Entry 4A3M (X-ray diffraction, 3.90 A resolution); this record covers chains B and P of the 15 polymer chains in the assembly.

# Chain B
Name: DNA-directed RNA polymerase II subunit RPB2
Organism: Saccharomyces cerevisiae
Notes: EC 2.7.7.6
UniProtKB: P08518 (RPB2_YEAST); residues 1-1224 here = UniProt positions 1-1224
Chain sequence (1224 residues; each row starts with the number of its first residue):
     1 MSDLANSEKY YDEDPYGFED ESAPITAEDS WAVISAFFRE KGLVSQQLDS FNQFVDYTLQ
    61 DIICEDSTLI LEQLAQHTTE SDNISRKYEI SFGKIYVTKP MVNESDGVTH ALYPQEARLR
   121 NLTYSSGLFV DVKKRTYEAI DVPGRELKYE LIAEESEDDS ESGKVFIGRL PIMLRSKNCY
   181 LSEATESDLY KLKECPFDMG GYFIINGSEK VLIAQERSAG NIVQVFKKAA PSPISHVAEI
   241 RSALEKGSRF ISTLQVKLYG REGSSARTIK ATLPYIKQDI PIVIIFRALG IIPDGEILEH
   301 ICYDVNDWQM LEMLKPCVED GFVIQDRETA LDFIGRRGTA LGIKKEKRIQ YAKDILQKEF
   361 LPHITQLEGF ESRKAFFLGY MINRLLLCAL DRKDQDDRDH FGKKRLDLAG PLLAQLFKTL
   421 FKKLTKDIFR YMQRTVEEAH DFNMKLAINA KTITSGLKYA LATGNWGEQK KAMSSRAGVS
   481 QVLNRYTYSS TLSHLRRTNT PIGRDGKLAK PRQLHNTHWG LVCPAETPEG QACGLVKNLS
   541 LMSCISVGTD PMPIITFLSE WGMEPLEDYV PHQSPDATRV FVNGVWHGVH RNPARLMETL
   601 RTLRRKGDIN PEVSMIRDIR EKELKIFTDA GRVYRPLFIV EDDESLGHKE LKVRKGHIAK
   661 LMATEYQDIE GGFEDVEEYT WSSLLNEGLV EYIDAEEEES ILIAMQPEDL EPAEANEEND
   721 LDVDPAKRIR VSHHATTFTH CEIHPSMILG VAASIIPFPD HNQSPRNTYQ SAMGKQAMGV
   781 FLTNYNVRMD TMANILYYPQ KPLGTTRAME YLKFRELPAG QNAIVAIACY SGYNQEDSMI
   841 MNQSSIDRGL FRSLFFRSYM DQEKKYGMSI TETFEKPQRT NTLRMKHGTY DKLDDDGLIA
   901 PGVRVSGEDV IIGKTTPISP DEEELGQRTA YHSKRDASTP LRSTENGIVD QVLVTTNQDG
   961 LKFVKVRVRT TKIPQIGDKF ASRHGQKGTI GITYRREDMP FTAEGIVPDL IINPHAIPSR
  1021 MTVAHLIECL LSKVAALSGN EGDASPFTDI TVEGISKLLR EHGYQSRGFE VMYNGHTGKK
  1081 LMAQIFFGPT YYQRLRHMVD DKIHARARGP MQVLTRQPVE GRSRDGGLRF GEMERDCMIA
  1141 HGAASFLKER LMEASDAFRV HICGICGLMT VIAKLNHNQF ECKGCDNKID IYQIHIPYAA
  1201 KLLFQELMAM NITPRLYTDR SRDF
Not modelled in the structure: 1-19, 71-89, 135-163, 438-445, 503-508, 669-677, 716-721, 920-932
Metal / ion sites: Zn2+: Cys1163, Cys1166, Cys1182, Cys1185
Ligand contacts: AMP-CPP (APC; diphosphomethylphosphonic acid adenosyl ester): Arg766, Tyr769, Asp837, Lys987, Ser1019, Arg1020

# Chain P
Molecule: 4-nt RNA strand
Sequence (4 nucleotides; row label = number of the first residue in the row):
     7 AGGA
Metal / ion sites: Mg2+: A10 (shared with 3 residues of chain A)

# Interface between chain B and chain P
Contacting residue pairs (7; chain B residue first):
  Gln481(B) with A7(P), phosphate contact
  Arg497(B) with G8(P), salt bridge to the phosphate
  Gln776(B) with G9(P), hydrogen bond to the phosphate
  Lys979(B) with A10(P), salt bridge to the phosphate
  Lys987(B) with A10(P), phosphate contact
  His1097(B) with G9(P), sugar contact
  Lys1102(B) with G9(P), hydrogen bond to the sugar
Also at the interface, not in a pair above, chain B (9 interface residues in all): Asn484, Ala772

# Overview
Chain B and chain P form an interface of 9 and 4 residues respectively, with 2 hydrogen bonds and 2 salt
bridges. Among the polar pairs are Lys1102(B)-G9(P), Gln776(B)-G9(P) and Arg497(B)-G8(P). Bound to chain B:
AMP-CPP.
Here chain B is DNA-directed RNA polymerase II subunit RPB2 (Saccharomyces cerevisiae) and chain P is a 4-nt
RNA strand. Entry 4A3M (RNA Polymerase II initial transcribing complex with a 4nt DNA-RNA hybrid and soaked
with AMPCPP) was determined by X-ray diffraction together with 4A3B, 4A3C, 4A3D, 4A3E, 4A3F, 4A3G and 4
further entries from the same study.
